Entry 6WYQ (X-ray diffraction, 1.90 A resolution); this record covers chain A.

== Chain A ==
Molecule: Histone deacetylase 6
Source organism: Danio rerio
UniProt: F8W4B7 (F8W4B7_DANRE); numbering as in UniProt (aligned over 61-419)
Chain sequence (380 residues; each row starts with the number of its first residue):
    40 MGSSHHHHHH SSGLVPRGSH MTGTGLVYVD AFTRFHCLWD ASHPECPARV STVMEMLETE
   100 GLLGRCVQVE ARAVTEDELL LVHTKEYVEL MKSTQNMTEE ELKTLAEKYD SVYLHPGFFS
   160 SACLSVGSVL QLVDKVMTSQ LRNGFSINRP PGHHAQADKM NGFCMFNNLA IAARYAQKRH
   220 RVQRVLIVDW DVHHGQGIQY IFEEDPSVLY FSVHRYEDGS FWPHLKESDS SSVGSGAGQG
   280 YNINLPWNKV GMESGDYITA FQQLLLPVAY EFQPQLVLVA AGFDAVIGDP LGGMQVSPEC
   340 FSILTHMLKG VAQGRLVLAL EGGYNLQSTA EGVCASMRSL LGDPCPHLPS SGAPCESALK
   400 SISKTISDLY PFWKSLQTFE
Not modelled in the structure: 40-60, 391-392, 418-419
Construct notes: initiating methionine (40); expression tag (41-60); engineered mutation Leu330 (Lys in F8W4B7)
Metal / ion sites: K+ site 1: Asp228, Asp230, His232, Ser251, Val252; Zn2+: Asp230, His232, Asp323 (together with 4-iodo-SAHA); K+ site 2: Phe241, Asp244, Val247, Tyr280
Ligand contacts: 4-iodo-SAHA (UFJ; N~1~-hydroxy-N~8~-(4-iodophenyl)octanediamide): Asp79, Ser81, His82, Pro83, Ser150, His192, His193, Gly201, Phe202, Asp230, His232, Trp261, Asp323, Leu330, Gly361, Tyr363
What the authors report for this chain:
  - binding site for 4-iodo-SAHA: Asp79, Ser150, Phe202, His232, Trp261
  - Zn2+ coordination: His232
  - specificity-determining residues: Ser81 (proposed by the authors, not directly observed)

== Overview ==
Ligands of chain A: 4-iodo-SAHA. Asp228, Asp230, His232, Ser251 and Val252 form the K+ site 1. The Zn2+ site
is built by Asp230, His232 and Asp323. The paper reports a binding site for 4-iodo-SAHA at Asp79, Ser150 and
Phe202 among others; Zn2+ coordination by His232.
Chain A is Histone deacetylase 6 (Danio rerio); the structure, Crystal structure of Danio rerio histone
deacetylase 6 catalytic domain 1 (CD1) K330L mutant complexed with ..., was determined by X-ray diffraction,
deposited together with 6WYO and 6WYP.
